PDB entry 3RIC | X-ray diffraction, 2.10 A resolution | chain A

[Chain A]
Protein: Glycolipid transfer protein
From: Homo sapiens
Notes: EC 2.7.7.7; fragment: Human Glycolipid Transfer Protein
UniProt: Q9NZD2 (GLTP_HUMAN); residue numbers follow UniProt; this construct covers 1-209
Chain sequence (209 residues; numbered 1 to 209; the number before each row is that of its first residue):
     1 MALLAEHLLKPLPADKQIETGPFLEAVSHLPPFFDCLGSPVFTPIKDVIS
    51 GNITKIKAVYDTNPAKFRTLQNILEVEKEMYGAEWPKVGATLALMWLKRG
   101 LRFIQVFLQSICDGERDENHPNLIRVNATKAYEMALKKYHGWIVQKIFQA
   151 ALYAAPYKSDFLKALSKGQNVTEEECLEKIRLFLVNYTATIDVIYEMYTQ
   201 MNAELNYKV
Disordered / not traced: 1-2
Sequence notes: engineered mutation Asp-47 (Ala in Q9NZD2), Val-48 (Asp in Q9NZD2)
Ligand contacts: cis-tetracosenoyl sulfatide (CIS; (15Z)-N-((1S,2R,3E)-2-hydroxy-1-{[(3-O-sulfo-beta-D-galactopyranosyl)oxy]methyl}heptadec-3-enyl)tetracos-15-enamide): Leu-4, Leu-30, Phe-33, Phe-34, Leu-37, Pro-40, Val-41, Phe-42, Pro-44, Ile-45, Val-48, Ile-49, Gly-51, Asn-52, Lys-55, Gly-89, Leu-92, Ala-93, Trp-96, Gly-100, Phe-103, Ile-104, Phe-107, Leu-108, Ile-124, Ala-128, Tyr-132, Leu-136, His-140, Val-144, Ile-147, Phe-148, Ala-151, Leu-152, Ala-155, Phe-161, Tyr-207, Val-209
Curated features (UniProtKB/Swiss-Prot):
  - region: Ile-45 to Lys-66 (2 X 12 AA approximate tandem repeats)
  - binding site (beta-D-galactosyl-(1->4)-beta-D-glucosyl-(1<->1)-N-[(9Z)-octadecenoyl]-sphing-4-enine): His-140, Tyr-207
  - modified residue: Ala-2 (N-acetylalanine)
  - mutagenesis: Ile-45 (I45N: 18% decrease in activity), Asn-52 (N52I: Significant inactivation; 15% residual activity), Lys-55 (K55I: No loss of activity; 90-97% residual activity), Trp-96 (W96A: Almost complete inactivation; 1-3% residual activity. No effect on autophagy; W96F: Partial inactivation; 63% residual activity), Phe-103 (F103S: About 25% decrease in activity), Leu-136 (L136R: Significant inactivation; 5% residual acti vity), His-140 (H140L: Almost complete inactivation; 1-3% residual activity), Phe-148 (F148S: About 50% decrease in activity), Leu-165 (L165R: 46% decrease in activity), Phe-183 (F183S: No loss of activity; 90% residual activity), Tyr-207 (Y207L: No loss of activity; 90-97% residual activity)

[Overview]
Bound to chain A: cis-tetracosenoyl sulfatide. Curated annotation (UniProt) lists
beta-D-galactosyl-(1->4)-beta-D-glucosyl-(1<->1)-N-[(9Z)-octadecenoyl]-sphing-4-enine-binding residues His-140
and Tyr-207 and 11 mutagenesis sites.
Chain A is Glycolipid transfer protein (Homo sapiens); the structure, Crystal Structure of D48V||A47D mutant
of Human Glycolipid Transfer Protein complexed with 3-O-sulfo-galactosylceramide containing nervonoyl acyl
..., was determined by X-ray diffraction (same publication as 3RWV, 3RZN, 3S0I and 3S0K).
